3UBE - chains A and F of the 6 polymer chains in the assembly; structure by X-ray diffraction, 2.15 A resolution.

== Chain A ==
Protein: Hemagglutinin HA1
Organism: Influenza A virus
Notes: fragment: Ectodomain HA1, residues 18-344
Reference sequence: C3W5S1 (C3W5S1_I09A0); the construct lacks a stretch of the UniProt sequence, so the offset changes along the chain: 11-55 = UniProt 18-62; 56-83 = UniProt 64-91; 84-90 = UniProt 93-99; 91-116 = UniProt 101-126; 3 more segments
Chain sequence (329 residues; row label = number of the first residue in the row; a row labelled like 116A-116C holds insertion residues (116A, then the next letters in order)):
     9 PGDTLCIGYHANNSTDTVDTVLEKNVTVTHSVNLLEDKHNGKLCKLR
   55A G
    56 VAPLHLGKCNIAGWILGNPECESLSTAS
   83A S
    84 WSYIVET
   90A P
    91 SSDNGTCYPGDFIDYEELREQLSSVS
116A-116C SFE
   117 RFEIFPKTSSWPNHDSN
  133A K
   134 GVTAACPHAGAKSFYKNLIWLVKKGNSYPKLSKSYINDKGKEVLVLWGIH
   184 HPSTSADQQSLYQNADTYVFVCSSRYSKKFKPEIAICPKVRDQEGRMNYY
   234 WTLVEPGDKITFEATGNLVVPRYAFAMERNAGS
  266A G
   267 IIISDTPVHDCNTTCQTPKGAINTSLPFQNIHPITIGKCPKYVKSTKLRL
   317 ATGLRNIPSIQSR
Not modelled in the structure: 9-10, 326-329
Construct notes: expression tag (9-10); engineered mutation Cys-205 (Gly219 in C3W5S1), Cys-220 (Arg234 in C3W5S1)
Cystine bridges: Cys-52/Cys-277, Cys-64/Cys-76, Cys-97/Cys-139, Cys-281/Cys-305
Glycans and other covalent adducts: N-acetylglucosamine (NAG) linked to Asn-21, Asn-94, Asn-278
What the authors report for this chain:
  - binding site for N-acetyl-alpha-neuraminic acid: Lys-133A, Thr-136, Ser-186, Asp-190, Gln-226
  - binding site for beta-D-galactopyranose: Asp-190, Lys-222, Asp-225
  - contacts within the chain: Lys-222/Asp-225 (salt bridge), Lys-222/Glu-227, Asp-225/Glu-227
  - binding site for N-acetylglucosamine: Asp-190
  - specificity-determining residues: Asp-190, Asp-225
  - mutagenesis - G205C/R220C: increased stability (proposed by the authors, not directly observed)
  - mutagenesis - T200A: increased binding to glycan array (citing earlier work)
  - mutagenesis - D225G: increased binding to alpha2-3-linked glycans (citing earlier work)
  - mutagenesis - D225G: decreased binding to alpha2-6-linked glycans (citing earlier work)

== Chain F ==
Protein: Hemagglutinin HA2
Organism: Influenza a virus
Notes: fragment: Ectodomain HA2, residues 345-520
Reference sequence: C3W5S1 (C3W5S1_I09A0); residues 1-174 here correspond to UniProt positions 345-518 (UniProt number = residue number + 344)
Chain sequence (177 residues; numbered 1 to 177; the number before each row is that of its first residue):
     1 GLFGAIAGFIEGGWTGMVDGWYGYHHQNEQGSGYAADLKSTQNAIDEITN
    51 KVNSVIEKMNTQFTAVGKEFNHLEKRIENLNKKVDDGFLDIWTYNAELLV
   101 LLENERTLDYHDSNVKNLYEKVRSQLKNNAKEIGNGCFEFYHKCDNTCME
   151 SVKNGTYDYPKYSEEAKLNREEIDSGR
Not modelled in the structure: 171-177
Construct notes: expression tag (175-177)
Cystine bridges: Cys-144/Cys-148

== Interface between chain A and chain F ==
Contacting residue pairs (12):
  Thr-28(A) with Asn-50(F)
  Val-29(A) with Asn-50(F), hydrogen bond (backbone-side chain); Lys-51(F), hydrogen bond (backbone-backbone); Ser-54(F)
  Leu-30(A) with Glu-47(F); Asn-50(F), hydrogen bond (backbone-side chain); Tyr-110(F), hydrophobic
  Glu-31(A) with Glu-47(F); Asn-50(F)
  Lys-32(A) with Asn-50(F); Ser-54(F), hydrogen bond
  Lys-310(A) with Gln-62(F), hydrogen bond
Also at the interface, not in a pair above, chain F (8 interface residues in all): Asp-46, Asn-60

== Overview ==
6 residues of chain A face 8 of chain F across their interface; the contacts include 5 hydrogen bonds. Polar
pairs include Val-29(A)/Asn-50(F), Leu-30(A)/Asn-50(F) and Lys-32(A)/Ser-54(F). The paper reports a binding
site for N-acetyl-alpha-neuraminic acid at Lys-133A(A), Thr-136(A) and Ser-186(A) among others; G205C/R220C of
chain A increase stability; 3 substitutions were tested in all.
Here chain A is Hemagglutinin HA1 (Influenza A virus) and chain F is Hemagglutinin HA2 (Influenza a virus).
Entry 3UBE (Influenza hemagglutinin from the 2009 pandemic in complex with ligand LSTc) was determined by
X-ray diffraction (same publication as 3UBJ, 3UBN and 3UBQ).
